8YT8 - chains A and B of the 9 polymer chains in the assembly; structure by electron microscopy, 3.50 A resolution.

Chain A:
Molecule: Alpha-sarcoglycan
From: Mus musculus
Reference sequence: P82350 (SGCA_MOUSE); residue numbers follow UniProt; this construct covers 24-314
Chain sequence (291 residues; row label = number of the first residue in the row):
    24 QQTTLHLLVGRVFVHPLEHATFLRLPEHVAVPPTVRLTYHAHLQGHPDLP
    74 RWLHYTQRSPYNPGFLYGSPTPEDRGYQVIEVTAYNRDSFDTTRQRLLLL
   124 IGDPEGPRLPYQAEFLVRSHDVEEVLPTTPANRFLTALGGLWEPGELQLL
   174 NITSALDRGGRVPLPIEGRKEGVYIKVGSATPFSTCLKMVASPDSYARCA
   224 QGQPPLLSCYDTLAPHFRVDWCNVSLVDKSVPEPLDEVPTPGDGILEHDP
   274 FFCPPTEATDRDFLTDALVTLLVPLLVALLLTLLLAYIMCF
Cystine bridges: Cys-209/Cys-232, Cys-222/Cys-245
Covalently attached groups: glycan linked to Asn-174; N-acetylglucosamine (NAG) linked to Asn-246, Thr-263, Thr-279
What the authors report for this chain:
  - disease-associated variants - R34C, R34H, R81C, G91R, G91S: decreased stability (proposed by the authors, not directly observed)

Chain B:
Molecule: Beta-sarcoglycan
From: Mus musculus
Reference sequence: P82349 (SGCB_MOUSE); residue numbers follow UniProt; this construct covers 55-317
Chain sequence (263 residues; numbered 55 to 317; the number before each row is that of its first residue):
    55 HKTGLRGRKGNLAICVIVLLFILAVINLLITLVIWAVIRIGPNGCDSMEF
   105 HESGLLRFKQVSDMGVIHPLYKSTVGGRRNENLVITGNNQPIVFQQGTTK
   155 LSVEKNKTSITSDIGMQFFDPRTHNILFSTDYETHEFHLPSGVKSLNVQK
   205 ASTERITSNATSDLNIKVDGRAIVRGNEGVFIMGKTIEFHMGGDVELKAE
   255 NSIILNGTVMVSPTRLPSSSSGDQSGSGDWVRYKLCMCADGTLFKVQVTG
   305 HNMGCQVSDNPCG
Cystine bridges: Cys-290/Cys-309, Cys-292/Cys-316
Covalently attached groups: N-acetylglucosamine (NAG) linked to Asn-160, Asn-213, Asn-260
Bound ions: Ca2+: Glu-232 (shared with 1 residue of chain G; 3 residues of chain O)
What the authors report for this chain:
  - post-translational modification sites: Asn-160, Asn-213, Asn-260
  - disease-associated variants - M102K, L110R, S116F: decreased stability (proposed by the authors, not directly observed)

How chain A and chain B interact:
Residue-residue contacts - 19 pairs, chain A then chain B:
  His-63(A) with Arg-209(B)
  Pro-70(A) with Arg-209(B), hydrogen bond (backbone-side chain)
  Arg-110(A) with Met-237(B)
  Ser-112(A) with Lys-239(B)
  Phe-113(A) with Gly-238(B)
  Arg-117(A) with Ala-214(B); Thr-215(B)
  Gly-265(A) with Arg-176(B), hydrogen bond (backbone-backbone)
  Leu-269(A) with Pro-175(B), hydrophobic
  Phe-274(A) with Lys-126(B)
  Phe-275(A) with Gly-131(B)
  Pro-277(A) with Arg-133(B)
  Pro-278(A) with Arg-133(B)
  Ala-281(A) with Arg-111(B)
  Thr-282(A) with His-105(B)
  Asp-283(A) with Glu-103(B)
  Arg-284(A) with Glu-103(B); Phe-104(B), hydrogen bond (side chain-backbone)
  Phe-286(A) with Asn-97(B)
Other interface residues (no listed pair), chain A (20 interface residues in all): Asp-71, Pro-264, Thr-279
Other interface residues (no listed pair), chain B (22 interface residues in all): Pro-96, Gly-98, Glu-106, Leu-109, Gly-130, Arg-132

Overview:
The interface between chain A and chain B involves 20 residues on one side and 22 on the other; the contacts
include 3 hydrogen bonds. Polar contacts include Pro-70(A)/Arg-209(B), Arg-284(A)/Phe-104(B) and
Gly-265(A)/Arg-176(B). From the paper: R34C, R34H and R81C of chain A, among others, reduce stability;
modification sites Asn-160(B), Asn-213(B) and Asn-260(B); 8 substitutions were tested in all.
Chain A is Alpha-sarcoglycan and chain B is Beta-sarcoglycan, both from Mus musculus; the structure, Cryo-EM
structure of the dystrophin glycoprotein complex, was determined by electron microscopy.
